1V75 - chains A and B; structure by X-ray diffraction, 2.02 A resolution.

== Chain A ==
Molecule: Hemoglobin D alpha chain
From: Dipsochelys dussumieri
UniProtKB: P83134 (HBAD_ALDEL); residue numbers follow UniProt; this construct covers 1-141
Chain sequence (141 residues; numbered 1 to 141; the number before each row is that of its first residue):
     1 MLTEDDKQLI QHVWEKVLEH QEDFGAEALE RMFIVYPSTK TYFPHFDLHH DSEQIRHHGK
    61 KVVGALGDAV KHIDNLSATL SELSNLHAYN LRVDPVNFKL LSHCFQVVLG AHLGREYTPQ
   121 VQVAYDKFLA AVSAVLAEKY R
Swiss-Prot annotation at these positions:
  - binding site (O2): H58
  - binding site (heme b): H87

== Chain B ==
Molecule: Hemoglobin A and D beta chain
From: Dipsochelys dussumieri
UniProtKB: P83133 (HBB_ALDEL); residue numbers follow UniProt; this construct covers 1-146
Chain sequence (146 residues; row label = number of the first residue in the row):
     1 VHWTSEEKQY ITSLWAKVNV GEVGGEALAR LLIVYPWTQR FFASFGNLSS ANAILHNAKV
    61 LAHGQKVLTS FGEAVKNLDN IKKTFAQLSE LHCEKLHVDP ENFKLLGNIL IIVLATHFPK
   121 EFTPASQAAW TKLVNAVAHA LALGYH
Disordered / not traced: 1, 144-146
Swiss-Prot annotation at these positions:
  - binding site (heme b): H63, H92

== Chain A / chain B interface ==
Residue-residue contacts - 35 pairs, chain A then chain B:
  R31(A) with F122(B), hydrogen bond (side chain-backbone); T123(B), hydrogen bond (side chain-backbone); P124(B); Q127(B), hydrogen bond
  I34(A) with P124(B), hydrophobic
  V35(A) with P124(B); Q127(B); A128(B); T131(B)
  Y36(A) with T131(B)
  H103(A) with N108(B); I111(B); I112(B)
  Q106(A) with I112(B)
  V107(A) with A115(B), hydrophobic; Q127(B)
  G110(A) with A115(B); T116(B)
  A111(A) with A115(B); P119(B)
  G114(A) with T116(B)
  Y117(A) with R30(B), hydrogen bond (backbone-side chain); I112(B), hydrophobic
  T118(A) with R30(B), hydrogen bond (backbone-side chain)
  P119(A) with R30(B); I33(B), hydrophobic; L55(B), hydrophobic
  Q120(A) with N52(B)
  Q122(A) with R30(B), hydrogen bond; V34(B); I112(B)
  V123(A) with I33(B), hydrophobic; V34(B), hydrophobic
  D126(A) with V34(B); Y35(B)
Other interface residues (no listed pair), chain A (19 interface residues in all): C104, R115
Other interface residues (no listed pair), chain B (21 interface residues in all): A51, I109, A125

== In short ==
Chain A and chain B form an interface of 19 and 21 residues respectively, with 6 hydrogen bonds. Among the
polar pairs are R31(A)-F122(B), R31(A)-T123(B) and R31(A)-Q127(B).
Chain A is Hemoglobin D alpha chain and chain B is Hemoglobin A and D beta chain, both from Dipsochelys
dussumieri; the structure, Crystal structure of hemoglobin D from the Aldabra giant tortoise (Geochelone
gigantea) at 2.0 A resolution, was determined by X-ray diffraction.
